Entry 8A5N (X-ray diffraction, 1.52 A resolution); this record covers chain AAA.

Chain AAA:
Molecule: Ferritin heavy chain
Organism: Homo sapiens
Notes: EC 1.16.3.1
Reference sequence: P02794 (FRIH_HUMAN); residues 1-182 here correspond to UniProt positions 2-183 (UniProt number = residue number + 1)
Chain sequence (182 residues; numbered 1 to 182; the number before each row is that of its first residue):
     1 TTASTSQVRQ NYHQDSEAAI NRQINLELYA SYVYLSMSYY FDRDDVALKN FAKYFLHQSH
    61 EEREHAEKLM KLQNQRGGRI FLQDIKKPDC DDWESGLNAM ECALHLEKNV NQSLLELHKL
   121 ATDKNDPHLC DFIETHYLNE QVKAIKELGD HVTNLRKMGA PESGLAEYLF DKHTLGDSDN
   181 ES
Unresolved in the structure: 1-2, 177-182
Disulfide bonds: C90-C102
Bound ions: Fe ion: E27, E62, H65; Mg2+: Q58, E61, E107
Swiss-Prot annotation at these positions:
  - binding site (Fe cation): E27, E62, H65, E107, Q141
  - site: R22 (Essential for association with cargo receptor NCOA4)
  - modified residue: T1 (N-acetylthreonine), S178 (Phosphoserine), S182 (Phosphoserine)

Overview:
E27, E62 and H65 form the Fe ion site. The Mg2+ site is built by Q58, E61 and E107. Curated annotation
(UniProt) lists 5 Fe cation-binding residues.
Chain AAA is Ferritin heavy chain (Homo sapiens); the structure, X-ray structure of human H-chain ferritin
treated with SDS, was determined by X-ray diffraction together with 8A2L and 8A2M from the same study.
